PDB entry 8F0J | electron microscopy, 2.00 A resolution | chains B and G of the 6 polymer chains in the assembly

== Chain B ==
Protein: Guanine nucleotide-binding protein G(I)/G(S)/G(T) subunit beta-1
Source organism: Homo sapiens
UniProt: P62873 (GBB1_HUMAN); residues 2-340 here = UniProt positions 2-340
Chain sequence (350 residues; row label = number of the first residue in the row; numbers below 1 keep their minus sign (Met-9 is residue -9)):
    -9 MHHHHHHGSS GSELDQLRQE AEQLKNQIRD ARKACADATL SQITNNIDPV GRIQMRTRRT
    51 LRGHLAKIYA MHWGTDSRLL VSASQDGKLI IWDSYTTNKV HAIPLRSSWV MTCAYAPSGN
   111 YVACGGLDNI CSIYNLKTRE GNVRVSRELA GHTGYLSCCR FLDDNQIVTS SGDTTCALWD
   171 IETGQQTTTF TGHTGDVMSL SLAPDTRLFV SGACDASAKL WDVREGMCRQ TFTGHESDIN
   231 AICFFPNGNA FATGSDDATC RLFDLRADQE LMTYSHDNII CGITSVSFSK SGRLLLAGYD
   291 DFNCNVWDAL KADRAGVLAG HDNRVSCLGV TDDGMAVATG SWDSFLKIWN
Not modelled in the structure: -9 to 1
Construct notes: expression tag (-9 to 1)

== Chain G ==
Protein: Guanine nucleotide-binding protein G(I)/G(S)/G(O) subunit gamma-2
Source organism: Homo sapiens
UniProt: P59768 (GBG2_HUMAN); residues 1-71 here = UniProt positions 1-71
Chain sequence (71 residues; each row starts with the number of its first residue):
     1 MASNNTASIA QARKLVEQLK MEANIDRIKV SKAAADLMAY CEAHAKEDPL LTPVPASENP
    61 FREKKFFCAI L
Not modelled in the structure: 1-7, 63-71

== How chain B and chain G interact ==
Pairs across the interface - 93 pairs, chain B then chain G:
  Glu3(B) with Ile9(G)
  Leu4(B) with Ser8(G)
  Leu7(B) with Ile9(G), hydrophobic; Ala12(G), hydrophobic; Arg13(G); Val16(G)
  Arg8(B) with Ser8(G), hydrogen bond
  Glu10(B) with Val16(G)
  Ala11(B) with Val16(G), hydrophobic; Leu19(G), hydrophobic
  Leu14(B) with Val16(G); Leu19(G), hydrophobic; Lys20(G)
  Gln17(B) with Ala23(G)
  Ile18(B) with Leu19(G), hydrophobic; Ala23(G), hydrophobic; Arg27(G)
  Ala21(B) with Arg27(G)
  Ala24(B) with Lys29(G)
  Cys25(B) with Arg27(G); Ile28(G); Lys29(G); Val30(G), hydrogen bond (backbone-backbone)
  Ala26(B) with Val30(G), hydrophobic
  Asp27(B) with Lys29(G); Val30(G); Ser31(G), hydrogen bond
  Ala28(B) with Val30(G); Ser31(G)
  Leu30(B) with Ala34(G), hydrophobic
  Ile33(B) with Ala34(G), hydrophobic; Met38(G)
  Thr34(B) with Met38(G)
  Ile37(B) with Met38(G), hydrophobic
  Val40(B) with Leu51(G), hydrophobic
  Met45(B) with Leu50(G), hydrophobic
  Arg48(B) with Phe61(G); Arg62(G), hydrogen bond (side chain-backbone)
  Arg49(B) with Pro60(G); Phe61(G), hydrogen bond (side chain-backbone)
  Ser84(B) with Phe61(G)
  Tyr85(B) with Pro60(G); Phe61(G), hydrophobic
  Cys218(B) with Gln18(G), hydrogen bond (backbone-side chain); Glu22(G), hydrogen bond
  Arg219(B) with Glu22(G)
  Gln220(B) with Glu22(G)
  Thr221(B) with Glu22(G), hydrogen bond
  Phe235(B) with Leu37(G), hydrophobic; Tyr40(G), hydrophobic; Cys41(G), hydrophobic
  Pro236(B) with Tyr40(G)
  Asn237(B) with Leu37(G); Tyr40(G)
  Ala240(B) with Leu37(G), hydrophobic
  Asp254(B) with Ala33(G)
  Arg256(B) with Asp26(G); Arg27(G); Ile28(G), hydrogen bond (backbone-backbone); Asp36(G), salt bridge
  Ala257(B) with Ile28(G)
  Asp258(B) with Ile25(G); Arg27(G), salt bridge
  Gln259(B) with Val30(G)
  Leu261(B) with Val30(G), hydrophobic; Leu37(G), hydrophobic
  Ser279(B) with Asp48(G), hydrogen bond
  Lys280(B) with Glu47(G); Asp48(G)
  Ser281(B) with Tyr40(G); Cys41(G); His44(G); Asp48(G), hydrogen bond
  Gly282(B) with Cys41(G)
  Arg283(B) with Cys41(G); Glu42(G), salt bridge; Leu51(G)
  Leu284(B) with Leu50(G); Leu51(G), hydrophobic
  Leu300(B) with Cys41(G), hydrophobic
  Val320(B) with Leu50(G), hydrophobic
  Asp323(B) with Pro49(G)
  Gly324(B) with Pro49(G); Leu50(G)
  Met325(B) with Pro49(G), hydrophobic; Leu50(G); Asn59(G); Pro60(G)
  Ala326(B) with Phe61(G), hydrophobic
  Val327(B) with Leu50(G), hydrophobic
  Ile338(B) with Phe61(G), hydrophobic
  Asn340(B) with Asn59(G), hydrogen bond; Phe61(G)
Also at the interface, not in a pair above, chain B (60 interface residues in all): Lys15, Arg22, Ile43, Trp63, Met217, Leu252
Also at the interface, not in a pair above, chain G (40 interface residues in all): Met21, Asn24, Ala45, Val54, Glu58

== Summary ==
The interface between chain B and chain G involves 60 residues on one side and 40 on the other, with 12
hydrogen bonds and 3 salt bridges. Among the polar pairs are Arg256(B)-Asp36(G), Asp258(B)-Arg27(G) and
Arg283(B)-Glu42(G).
Chain B is Guanine nucleotide-binding protein G(I)/G(S)/G(T) subunit beta-1 and chain G is Guanine
nucleotide-binding protein G(I)/G(S)/G(O) subunit gamma-2, both from Homo sapiens; the structure, Calcitonin
Receptor in complex with Gs and Pramlintide analogue peptide San45, was determined by electron microscopy
together with 8F0K, 8F2A and 8F2B from the same study.
